PDB entry 8EVU | electron microscopy, 2.58 A resolution | chains D and E of the 6 polymer chains in the assembly

# Chain D
Molecule: Na(+)-translocating NADH-quinone reductase subunit D
Organism: Vibrio cholerae O395
Notes: EC 7.2.1.1
Reference sequence: Q9X4Q6 (NQRD_VIBCH); residues 1-210 here = UniProt positions 1-210
Amino-acid sequence (210 residues; each row starts with the number of its first residue):
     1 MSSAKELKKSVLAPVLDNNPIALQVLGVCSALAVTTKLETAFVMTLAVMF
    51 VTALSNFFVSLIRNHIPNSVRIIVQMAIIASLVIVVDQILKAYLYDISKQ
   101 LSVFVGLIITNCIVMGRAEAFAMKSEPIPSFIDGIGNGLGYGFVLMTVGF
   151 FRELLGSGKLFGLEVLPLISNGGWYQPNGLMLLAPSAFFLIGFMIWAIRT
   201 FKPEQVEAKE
Disordered / not traced: 1-7, 210
Bound ions: 2Fe-2S cluster Fe: Cys29, Cys112 (shared with Cys26(E), Cys120(E) of chain E)
Ligand contacts: 2Fe-2S cluster (FES): Gly27, Val28, Cys29, Thr110, Asn111, Cys112

# Chain E
Molecule: Na(+)-translocating NADH-quinone reductase subunit E
Organism: Vibrio cholerae O395
Notes: EC 7.2.1.1
Reference sequence: Q9X4Q7 (NQRE_VIBCH); residues 1-198 here = UniProt positions 1-198
Amino-acid sequence (198 residues; row label = number of the first residue in the row):
     1 MEHYISLLVKSIFIENMALSFFLGMCTFLAVSKKVKTSFGLGIAVIVVLT
    51 ISVPVNNLVYNLVLKPDALVEGVDLSFLNFITFIGVIAALVQILEMILDR
   101 FFPPLYNALGIFLPLITVNCAIFGGVSFMVQRDYSFAESVVYGFGSGVGW
   151 MLAIVALAGIREKMKYSDVPPGLRGLGITFITAGLMALGFMSFSGVQL
Bound ions: 2Fe-2S cluster Fe: Cys26, Cys120 (shared with Cys29(D), Cys112(D) of chain D)
Ligand contacts: 2Fe-2S cluster (FES): Gly24, Met25, Cys26, Asn119, Cys120

# Interface between chain D and chain E
Contacting residue pairs - 73 pairs, chain D then chain E:
  Ile21(D) - Leu176(E)
  Ala22(D) - Leu176(E)
  Val25(D) - Cys26(E)  hydrogen bond (backbone-side chain)
  Val25(D) - Leu176(E)  hydrophobic
  Leu26(D) - Cys26(E)  hydrophobic
  Gly27(D) - Cys26(E)  hydrogen bond (backbone-side chain)
  Val28(D) - Met25(E)  hydrophobic
  Val28(D) - Cys26(E)
  Val28(D) - Phe180(E)  hydrophobic
  Cys29(D) - Phe22(E)
  Cys29(D) - Leu23(E)
  Cys29(D) - Gly24(E)  hydrogen bond (side chain-backbone)
  Cys29(D) - Met25(E)  hydrogen bond (side chain-backbone)
  Cys29(D) - Cys120(E)  hydrophobic
  Leu32(D) - Phe22(E)  hydrophobic
  Leu32(D) - Met25(E)  hydrophobic
  Ile72(D) - Gln92(E)
  Ile73(D) - Gly85(E)
  Ile73(D) - Ala88(E)  hydrophobic
  Met76(D) - Ile81(E)
  Met76(D) - Ile84(E)  hydrophobic
  Met76(D) - Val118(E)  hydrophobic
  Ala77(D) - Ile81(E)  hydrophobic
  Ala80(D) - Ile81(E)  hydrophobic
  Ile84(D) - Phe77(E)
  Ile84(D) - Phe80(E)  hydrophobic
  Ile84(D) - Ile81(E)  hydrophobic
  Asp87(D) - Phe80(E)
  Gln88(D) - Phe77(E)
  Val103(D) - Phe128(E)  hydrophobic
  Val103(D) - Gln131(E)
  Phe104(D) - Leu23(E)  hydrophobic
  Gly106(D) - Phe80(E)
  Gly106(D) - Phe123(E)
  Leu107(D) - Leu23(E)  hydrophobic
  Leu107(D) - Cys120(E)
  Leu107(D) - Phe123(E)  hydrophobic
  Leu107(D) - Gly124(E)
  Ile109(D) - Phe80(E)  hydrophobic
  Thr110(D) - Ile84(E)
  Thr110(D) - Val118(E)
  Thr110(D) - Cys120(E)  hydrogen bond
  Thr110(D) - Phe123(E)
  Cys112(D) - Cys26(E)  hydrophobic
  Leu183(D) - Met191(E)  hydrophobic
  Ala184(D) - Phe22(E)  hydrophobic
  Pro185(D) - Gly184(E)
  Pro185(D) - Ala187(E)  hydrophobic
  Phe188(D) - Phe22(E)  hydrophobic
  Phe188(D) - Met25(E)  hydrophobic
  Phe188(D) - Phe180(E)
  Phe188(D) - Ala183(E)  hydrophobic
  Phe188(D) - Gly184(E)
  Phe189(D) - Ile181(E)
  Phe189(D) - Gly184(E)
  Phe189(D) - Leu185(E)  hydrophobic
  Ile191(D) - Phe180(E)  hydrophobic
  Gly192(D) - Leu173(E)
  Gly192(D) - Gly177(E)
  Gly192(D) - Phe180(E)
  Ile195(D) - Leu176(E)  hydrophobic
  Ile195(D) - Phe180(E)  hydrophobic
  Trp196(D) - Gly172(E)
  Trp196(D) - Leu173(E)  hydrophobic
  Arg199(D) - Gly172(E)
  Arg199(D) - Arg174(E)
  Arg199(D) - Leu176(E)
  Val206(D) - Pro171(E)
  Val206(D) - Arg174(E)
  Glu207(D) - Arg174(E)  hydrogen bond (backbone-side chain)
  Glu207(D) - Gly175(E)
  Glu207(D) - Leu176(E)  hydrogen bond (side chain-backbone)
  Lys209(D) - Arg174(E)
Other interface residues (no listed pair), chain D (44 interface residues in all): Leu23, Ser69, Val83, Ser102, Asn111, Leu180, Phe193, Ala208
Other interface residues (no listed pair), chain E (40 interface residues in all): Phe21, Leu29, Ala89, Thr117, Asn119, Ser127, Pro170, Leu188

# Summary
44 residues of chain D and 40 residues of chain E are in contact; the contacts include 7 hydrogen bonds. Among
the polar pairs are Val25(D)-Cys26(E), Gly27(D)-Cys26(E) and Cys29(D)-Gly24(E). 2Fe-2S cluster is bound
between chain D and chain E.
Here chain D is Na(+)-translocating NADH-quinone reductase subunit D and chain E is Na(+)-translocating
NADH-quinone reductase subunit E, both from Vibrio cholerae O395. Entry 8EVU (Cryo EM structure of Vibrio
cholerae NQR) was determined by electron microscopy.
